PDB entry 6Q2D | X-ray diffraction, 3.45 A resolution | chains B and C of the 4 polymer chains in the assembly

Chain B:
Name: 2-(3-amino-3-carboxypropyl)histidine synthase
Organism: Methanobrevibacter smithii
Notes: EC 2.5.1.108
Reference sequence: A5UMY5 (A5UMY5_METS3); numbering as in UniProt (aligned over 1-334)
Amino-acid sequence (337 residues; numbered -2 to 334; the number before each row is that of its first residue; numbers below 1 keep their minus sign (Gly-2 is residue -2)):
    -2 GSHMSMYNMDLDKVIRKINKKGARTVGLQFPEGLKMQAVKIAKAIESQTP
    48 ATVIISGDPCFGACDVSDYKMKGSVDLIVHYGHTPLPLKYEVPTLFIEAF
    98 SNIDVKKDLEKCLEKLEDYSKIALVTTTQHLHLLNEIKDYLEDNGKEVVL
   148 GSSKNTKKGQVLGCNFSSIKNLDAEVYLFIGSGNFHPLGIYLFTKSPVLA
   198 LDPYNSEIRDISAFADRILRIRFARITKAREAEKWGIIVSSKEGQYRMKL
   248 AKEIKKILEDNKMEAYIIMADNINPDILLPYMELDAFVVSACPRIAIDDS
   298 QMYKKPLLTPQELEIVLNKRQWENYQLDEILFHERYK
Disordered / not traced: -2 to 4, 330-334
Sequence notes: expression tag (-2 to 0)
Ion coordination: 4Fe-4S cluster Fe: Cys161, Cys289
Small-molecule neighbours: 4Fe-4S cluster (SF4): Phe58, Cys61, Leu159, Gly160, Cys161, Gln242, Cys289, Arg291, Ile327
From the paper describing this entry:
  - catalytic residues: Arg291 (proposed by the authors, not directly observed)

Chain C:
Name: Elongation factor 2
Organism: Methanobrevibacter smithii
Reference sequence: A0A2H4U7K7 (A0A2H4U7K7_METSM); residue numbers follow UniProt; this construct covers 1-730
Amino-acid sequence (733 residues; numbered -2 to 730; the number before each row is that of its first residue; numbers below 1 keep their minus sign (Gly-2 is residue -2)):
    -2 GSGMSRREKMIAKIKDLMYKPDSIRNIGICAHIDHGKTTLSDNLLAGAGM
    48 ISEELAGDQRFLDFDEQEQARGITIDAANVSMVHNYKDEEYLINLIDTPG
    98 HVDFGGDVTRAMRAVDGAVVVVCAVEGIMPQTETVLRQALKENVKPVLFI
   148 NKVDRLINELKLEPEELQKRFINIYMEANKLIKNMAPEDKKEEWAVDFTD
   198 GSVAFGSAYHNWAINVPMMQETGVNFKDIIDYCNDDKQKELAQKVPLSEV
   248 LLGMVVEHLPSPKVSQEYRVPNIWEGDIESPAGQGMITTSPDGPLAVMVT
   298 NVSVDKHAGEIATGRVYGGSIEKGTEVYLVGSHSKSRVQQVGVYFGPERV
   348 NTDAVPAGNIVYVAGAKGAIAGETICSPEDKIKEFEGLDHISEPVVTVAV
   398 EAKNTKDLPKLIEVLRQVAKEDPTIKVEINEETGEHLVSGMGELHLEVIS
   448 YRIKDKGVEIQTSEPIVVYRETVSQLSPQVEGKSPNKHNRFYITVEPLED
   498 ELFKALQEGKLKEGKVKGKESANDFMEYGLDKEEARKVWDVYNRSVFINA
   548 TRGIQYLDEVKELLIEGFESALNDGPLAKEIAMGLKFKLHDAKLHEDAVH
   598 RGPAQVLPAIRNAIYASMMSAGPTLLEPMQKVFINTPQDYMGPCTREIQN
   648 RRGQIVDMGQEGDMATIESKVPVAEMFGFAGDIRSAAEGRCLWSTEMSGF
   698 ERLPREMQNQIVKEIRQRKGLSPEPYGPEHYVG
Disordered / not traced: -2 to 2, 45-70, 551-552
Sequence notes: expression tag (-2 to 0)
From the paper describing this entry:
  - conformationally variable residues (loop rearrangement): Ser481 to His485, Asn486, His592, His597

Interface between chain B and chain C:
Pairs across the interface (28):
  Asp213(B) - Thr402(C)
  Arg217(B) - Glu398(C)  salt bridge
  Arg217(B) - Ala399(C)  hydrogen bond (side chain-backbone)
  Arg217(B) - Lys400(C)
  Arg217(B) - Thr402(C)
  Arg217(B) - Gly431(C)
  Ile218(B) - Glu428(C)
  Ile218(B) - Glu429(C)
  Ile218(B) - Thr430(C)
  Ile218(B) - Gly431(C)
  Phe220(B) - Leu405(C)
  Phe220(B) - Pro406(C)
  Phe220(B) - Ile409(C)  hydrophobic
  Phe220(B) - His433(C)
  Ala221(B) - Ile426(C)  hydrophobic
  Ala221(B) - Asn427(C)
  Arg222(B) - Glu428(C)  salt bridge
  Thr224(B) - Ile409(C)
  Lys225(B) - Glu428(C)
  Pro277(B) - Pro600(C)
  Met279(B) - Glu559(C)
  Met279(B) - Leu560(C)  hydrophobic
  Met279(B) - Glu563(C)
  Lys301(B) - Glu428(C)
  Pro303(B) - Glu428(C)
  Trp319(B) - Thr402(C)  hydrogen bond (side chain-backbone)
  Trp319(B) - Leu405(C)  hydrophobic
  Trp319(B) - Pro406(C)
Also at the interface, not in a pair above, chain B (16 interface residues in all): Arg214, Leu276, Gln298
Also at the interface, not in a pair above, chain C (20 interface residues in all): Lys403, Leu604
From the paper, about this interface:
  - interface residues, chain C: Glu398(C), Asn427(C)

Overview:
Chain B and chain C form an interface of 16 and 20 residues respectively; the contacts include 2 hydrogen
bonds and 2 salt bridges. Among the polar pairs are Arg217(B)-Glu398(C), Arg222(B)-Glu428(C) and
Arg217(B)-Ala399(C). Chain B binds 4Fe-4S cluster. From the paper: the catalytic residue Arg291(B); interface
residues Glu398(C) and Asn427(C).
Here chain B is 2-(3-amino-3-carboxypropyl)histidine synthase and chain C is Elongation factor 2, both from
Methanobrevibacter smithii. Entry 6Q2D (Crystal structure of Methanobrevibacter smithii Dph2 in complex with
Methanobrevibacter smithii elongation factor 2) was determined by X-ray diffraction.
